Entry 7RRI (X-ray diffraction, 2.64 A resolution); this record covers chains A and E of the 4 polymer chains in the assembly.

# Chain A (and E)
Molecule: Fluorescent protein Dronpa
Source organism: Echinophyllia sp. SC22
Notes: chain E of this document is another copy of the same molecule, construct and numbering; everything in this record applies to it too
UniProt: Q5TLG6 (Q5TLG6_9CNID); aligned to UniProt positions 3-227 over residues 3-229 (the alignment contains insertions or deletions, so no single offset holds)
Chain sequence (255 residues; numbered -27 to 229; 2 numbers in that range are skipped by the numbering (no residue carries them; nothing is unmodelled there); the number before each row is that of its first residue; numbers below 1 keep their minus sign (Gly-27 is residue -27)):
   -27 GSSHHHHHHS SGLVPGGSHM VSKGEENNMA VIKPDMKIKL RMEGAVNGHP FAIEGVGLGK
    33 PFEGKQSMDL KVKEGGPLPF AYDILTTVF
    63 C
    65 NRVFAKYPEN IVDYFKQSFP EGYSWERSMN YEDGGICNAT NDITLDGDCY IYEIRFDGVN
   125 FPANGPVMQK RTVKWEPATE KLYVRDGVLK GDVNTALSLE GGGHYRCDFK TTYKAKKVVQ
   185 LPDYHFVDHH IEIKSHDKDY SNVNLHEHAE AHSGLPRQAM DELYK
Disordered / not traced: -27 to 2, 221-229 (chain E: -27 to 2, 221-225, 229)
Covalent attachments: covalent link Phe61-Cys63; covalent link Cys63-Asn65
Modified / non-standard residues: Cys63 (chromophore; GYC)
Differences from the reference sequence: expression tag (-27 to 2); chromophore (63, 63, 63); engineered mutation Ala142 (Ser in Q5TLG6), Thr159 (Met in Q5TLG6); conflict Gly218 (Glu in Q5TLG6); insertion (224-228)

# Chain A / chain E interface
Residue-residue contacts - 38 pairs, chain A then chain E:
  Glu96(A) - Arg149(E)  salt bridge
  Glu140(A) - Tyr188(E)
  Pro141(A) - Phe190(E)
  Thr143(A) - Thr143(E)
  Tyr147(A) - Arg170(E)  hydrogen bond
  Arg149(A) - Glu96(E)  salt bridge
  Arg149(A) - His168(E)  hydrogen bond (side chain-backbone)
  Arg149(A) - Arg170(E)
  Asp156(A) - Arg170(E)  salt bridge
  Asn158(A) - Lys145(E)
  Asn158(A) - Asn158(E)  hydrogen bond
  Thr159(A) - Lys145(E)
  Thr159(A) - Tyr188(E)
  Ala160(A) - Tyr188(E)
  His168(A) - Arg149(E)  hydrogen bond (backbone-side chain)
  His168(A) - Tyr188(E)
  Arg170(A) - Tyr147(E)  hydrogen bond
  Arg170(A) - Arg149(E)
  Arg170(A) - Asp156(E)  salt bridge
  Arg170(A) - Lys174(E)
  Lys174(A) - Arg170(E)
  Tyr188(A) - Glu140(E)
  Tyr188(A) - Ala160(E)
  Tyr188(A) - His168(E)
  Phe190(A) - Pro141(E)
  Asp192(A) - Leu219(E)
  His193(A) - Leu219(E)
  His194(A) - Leu219(E)
  His212(A) - Leu219(E)
  Ala213(A) - Leu219(E)  hydrophobic
  Glu214(A) - Leu219(E)
  Ser217(A) - Pro141(E)
  Leu219(A) - Pro141(E)
  Leu219(A) - Asp192(E)
  Leu219(A) - His193(E)
  Leu219(A) - His194(E)  hydrogen bond (backbone-side chain)
  Leu219(A) - His212(E)
  Pro220(A) - His194(E)  hydrogen bond (backbone-side chain)
Other interface residues (no listed pair), chain A (26 interface residues in all): Lys154, Gly218
Other interface residues (no listed pair), chain E (27 interface residues in all): Thr159, Tyr169, Ala213, Glu214, Ser217, Gly218, Pro220

# In short
Chain A and chain E form an interface of 26 and 27 residues respectively, with 7 hydrogen bonds and 4 salt
bridges. Polar pairs include Glu96(A)-Arg149(E), Asp156(A)-Arg170(E) and Tyr147(A)-Arg170(E).
Chain A and chain E are both Fluorescent protein Dronpa (Echinophyllia sp. SC22); the structure, Crystal
structure of fast switching S142A/M159T mutant of fluorescent protein Dronpa (Dronpa2), was determined by
X-ray diffraction, deposited together with 7RRH, 7RRJ and 7RRK.
